9L9W - chains A and C of the 4 polymer chains in the assembly; structure by X-ray diffraction, 5.87 A resolution (low resolution: residue-level contacts below are approximate; hydrogen-bond / salt-bridge calls are withheld).

[Chain A]
Name: Piwi domain-containing protein
From: Thermoflavifilum thermophilum
UniProtKB: A0A1I7NFD7 (A0A1I7NFD7_9BACT); residues 1-507 here = UniProt positions 1-507
Amino-acid sequence (507 residues; row label = number of the first residue in the row):
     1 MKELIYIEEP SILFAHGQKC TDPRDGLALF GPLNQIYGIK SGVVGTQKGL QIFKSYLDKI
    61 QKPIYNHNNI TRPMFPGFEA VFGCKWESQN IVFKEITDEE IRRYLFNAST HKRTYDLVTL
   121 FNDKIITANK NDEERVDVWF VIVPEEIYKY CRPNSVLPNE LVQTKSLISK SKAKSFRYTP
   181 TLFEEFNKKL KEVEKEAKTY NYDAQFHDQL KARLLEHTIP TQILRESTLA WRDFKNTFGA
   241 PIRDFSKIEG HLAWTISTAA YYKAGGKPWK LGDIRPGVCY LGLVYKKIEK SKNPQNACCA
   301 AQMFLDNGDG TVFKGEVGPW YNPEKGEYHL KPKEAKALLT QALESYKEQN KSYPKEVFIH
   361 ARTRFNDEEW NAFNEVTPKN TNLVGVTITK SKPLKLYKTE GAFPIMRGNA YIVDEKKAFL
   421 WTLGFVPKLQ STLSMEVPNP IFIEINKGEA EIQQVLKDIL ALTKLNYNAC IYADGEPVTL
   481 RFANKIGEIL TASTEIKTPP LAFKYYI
Not modelled in the structure: 170-202
Residues lining bound ligands: Mg2+ (MG): Thr-255, Asn-468, Ala-469

[Chain C]
Molecule: 21-nt DNA strand
Sequence (21 nucleotides; row label = number of the first residue in the row):
     1 TGAGGTAGTA GGTTGTATAG T

[How chain A and chain C interact]
Residue-residue contacts (10):
  Arg-72(A) / DT1(C)
  Arg-152(A) / DG5(C)
  Arg-243(A) / DG4(C)
  Phe-245(A) / DT1(C)
  Lys-247(A) / DT1(C)
  Ile-248(A) / DT1(C)
  Arg-362(A) / DG8(C)
  Ser-391(A) / DT9(C)
  Asn-484(A) / DT6(C)
  Asn-484(A) / DA7(C)
Also at the interface, not in a pair above, chain A (11 interface residues in all): His-251, Lys-390
Also at the interface, not in a pair above, chain C (8 interface residues in all): DA3

[In short]
11 residues of chain A face 8 of chain C across their interface. Chain A binds Mg2+.
Chain A is Piwi domain-containing protein (Thermoflavifilum thermophilum) and chain C is a 21-nt DNA strand;
the structure, Structure of SPARTA in complex with guide DNA and a 19nt target DNA, was determined by X-ray
diffraction together with 8Z8Y, 8Z92, 8Z96 and 9L9X from the same study.
